Entry 4OBJ (X-ray diffraction, 1.75 A resolution); this record covers chains A and B of the 3 polymer chains in the assembly.

[Chain A (and B)]
Molecule: HIV-1 Protease
Source organism: Human immunodeficiency virus type 1
Notes: EC 3.4.23.16; chain B of this document is another copy of the same molecule, construct and numbering; everything in this record applies to it too
UniProt: P03369 (POL_HV1A2); residues 1-99 here correspond to UniProt positions 491-589 (UniProt number = residue number + 490)
Sequence (99 residues; row label = number of the first residue in the row):
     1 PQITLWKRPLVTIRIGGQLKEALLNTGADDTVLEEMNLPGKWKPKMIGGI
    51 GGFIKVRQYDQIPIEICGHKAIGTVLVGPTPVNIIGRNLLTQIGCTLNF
Construct notes: engineered mutation Lys7 (Gln497 in P03369), Asn25 (Asp515 in P03369), Ile64 (Val554 in P03369)
Swiss-Prot annotation at these positions:
  - region (Dimerization of protease): Pro1 to Leu5, Gly49 to Lys55, Asn88 to Phe99
  - site: Phe99 (Cleavage)
From the paper describing this entry:
  - mutagenesis - D25N: abolished catalytic activity (citing earlier work)

[How chain A and chain B interact]
Contacting residue pairs - 99 pairs, chain A then chain B:
  Pro1(A) - Leu97(B)
  Pro1(A) - Asn98(B)
  Pro1(A) - Phe99(B)  hydrogen bond (backbone-backbone)
  Gln2(A) - Thr96(B)  hydrogen bond
  Gln2(A) - Leu97(B)
  Gln2(A) - Asn98(B)  hydrogen bond
  Ile3(A) - Thr96(B)
  Ile3(A) - Leu97(B)  hydrogen bond (backbone-backbone)
  Ile3(A) - Phe99(B)  hydrophobic
  Thr4(A) - Thr96(B)
  Leu5(A) - Thr26(B)
  Leu5(A) - Arg87(B)  hydrogen bond (backbone-side chain)
  Leu5(A) - Leu90(B)  hydrophobic
  Leu5(A) - Thr91(B)
  Leu5(A) - Cys95(B)
  Trp6(A) - Arg87(B)  hydrogen bond (backbone-side chain)
  Trp6(A) - Thr91(B)
  Lys7(A) - Arg87(B)
  Arg8(A) - Asp29(B)  salt bridge
  Arg8(A) - Arg87(B)
  Pro9(A) - Thr26(B)
  Pro9(A) - Arg87(B)
  Leu23(A) - Gly27(B)
  Leu24(A) - Thr26(B)  hydrogen bond (backbone-side chain)
  Leu24(A) - Leu97(B)  hydrophobic
  Leu24(A) - Phe99(B)  hydrophobic
  Asn25(A) - Asn25(B)
  Asn25(A) - Thr26(B)
  Asn25(A) - Gly27(B)  hydrogen bond (side chain-backbone)
  Thr26(A) - Leu5(B)
  Thr26(A) - Pro9(B)
  Thr26(A) - Leu24(B)  hydrogen bond (side chain-backbone)
  Thr26(A) - Asn25(B)
  Thr26(A) - Thr26(B)  hydrogen bond (side chain-backbone)
  Thr26(A) - Leu97(B)
  Gly27(A) - Leu23(B)
  Gly27(A) - Asn25(B)  hydrogen bond (backbone-side chain)
  Asp29(A) - Arg8(B)  salt bridge
  Gly49(A) - Ile50(B)
  Ile50(A) - Gly48(B)
  Ile50(A) - Gly49(B)
  Ile50(A) - Ile50(B)  hydrogen bond (backbone-backbone)
  Ile50(A) - Ile54(B)
  Ile50(A) - Thr80(B)
  Ile50(A) - Ile84(B)  hydrophobic
  Gly51(A) - Ile50(B)  hydrogen bond (backbone-backbone)
  Gly51(A) - Gly51(B)
  Gly51(A) - Gly52(B)
  Gly52(A) - Ile50(B)
  Gly52(A) - Gly51(B)
  Ile54(A) - Ile50(B)  hydrophobic
  Ile54(A) - Gly51(B)
  Cys67(A) - Phe99(B)  hydrophobic
  His69(A) - Phe99(B)
  Thr80(A) - Ile50(B)
  Pro81(A) - Gly49(B)
  Pro81(A) - Ile50(B)
  Ile84(A) - Ile50(B)  hydrophobic
  Arg87(A) - Leu5(B)  hydrogen bond (side chain-backbone)
  Arg87(A) - Trp6(B)  hydrogen bond (side chain-backbone)
  Arg87(A) - Lys7(B)  hydrogen bond (side chain-backbone)
  Arg87(A) - Arg8(B)
  Arg87(A) - Pro9(B)
  Leu90(A) - Leu5(B)  hydrophobic
  Thr91(A) - Leu5(B)
  Thr91(A) - Trp6(B)
  Ile93(A) - Phe99(B)
  Gly94(A) - Asn98(B)
  Gly94(A) - Phe99(B)
  Cys95(A) - Leu5(B)
  Cys95(A) - Leu97(B)  hydrophobic
  Cys95(A) - Asn98(B)
  Cys95(A) - Phe99(B)  hydrophobic
  Thr96(A) - Gln2(B)
  Thr96(A) - Ile3(B)
  Thr96(A) - Thr96(B)
  Thr96(A) - Leu97(B)
  Thr96(A) - Asn98(B)  hydrogen bond (backbone-backbone)
  Leu97(A) - Pro1(B)
  Leu97(A) - Gln2(B)
  Leu97(A) - Ile3(B)  hydrogen bond (backbone-backbone)
  Leu97(A) - Leu24(B)  hydrophobic
  Leu97(A) - Thr26(B)
  Leu97(A) - Cys95(B)  hydrophobic
  Leu97(A) - Thr96(B)
  Leu97(A) - Leu97(B)  hydrophobic
  Asn98(A) - Pro1(B)
  Asn98(A) - Gln2(B)  hydrogen bond
  Asn98(A) - Gly94(B)
  Asn98(A) - Cys95(B)
  Asn98(A) - Thr96(B)  hydrogen bond (backbone-backbone)
  Asn98(A) - Asn98(B)  hydrogen bond
  Phe99(A) - Pro1(B)  hydrogen bond (backbone-backbone)
  Phe99(A) - Ile3(B)  hydrophobic
  Phe99(A) - Cys67(B)  hydrophobic
  Phe99(A) - His69(B)
  Phe99(A) - Ile93(B)
  Phe99(A) - Gly94(B)
  Phe99(A) - Cys95(B)  hydrophobic
Other interface residues (no listed pair), chain A (38 interface residues in all): Ile47, Gly48, Phe53
Other interface residues (no listed pair), chain B (40 interface residues in all): Thr4, Val32, Ile47, Phe53, Ile66, Pro81

[Overview]
38 residues of chain A face 40 of chain B across their interface, with 22 hydrogen bonds and 2 salt bridges.
Among the polar pairs are Arg8(A)-Asp29(B), Gln2(A)-Thr96(B) and Gln2(A)-Asn98(B). From the paper: D25N of
chain A abolishes catalytic activity.
Both chains are HIV-1 Protease (Human immunodeficiency virus type 1). Entry 4OBJ (Crystal Structure of
Inactive HIV-1 Protease in Complex with the p1-p6 substrate variant (S451N)) was determined by X-ray
diffraction (same publication as 4OBD, 4OBF, 4OBG, 4OBH and 4OBK).
